Entry 8STA (electron microscopy, 7.30 A resolution (low resolution: residue-level contacts below are approximate; hydrogen-bond / salt-bridge calls are withheld)); this record covers chains A and D of the 4 polymer chains in the assembly.

Chain A (and D):
Name: Isobutyryl-CoA mutase fused
From: Cupriavidus metallidurans CH34
Notes: EC 5.4.99.2; chain D of this document is another copy of the same molecule, construct and numbering; everything in this record applies to it too
UniProtKB: Q1LRY0 (Q1LRY0_RALME); residues 1-1093 here = UniProt positions 1-1093
Sequence (1113 residues; numbered -19 to 1093; the number before each row is that of its first residue; numbers below 1 keep their minus sign (Met-19 is residue -19)):
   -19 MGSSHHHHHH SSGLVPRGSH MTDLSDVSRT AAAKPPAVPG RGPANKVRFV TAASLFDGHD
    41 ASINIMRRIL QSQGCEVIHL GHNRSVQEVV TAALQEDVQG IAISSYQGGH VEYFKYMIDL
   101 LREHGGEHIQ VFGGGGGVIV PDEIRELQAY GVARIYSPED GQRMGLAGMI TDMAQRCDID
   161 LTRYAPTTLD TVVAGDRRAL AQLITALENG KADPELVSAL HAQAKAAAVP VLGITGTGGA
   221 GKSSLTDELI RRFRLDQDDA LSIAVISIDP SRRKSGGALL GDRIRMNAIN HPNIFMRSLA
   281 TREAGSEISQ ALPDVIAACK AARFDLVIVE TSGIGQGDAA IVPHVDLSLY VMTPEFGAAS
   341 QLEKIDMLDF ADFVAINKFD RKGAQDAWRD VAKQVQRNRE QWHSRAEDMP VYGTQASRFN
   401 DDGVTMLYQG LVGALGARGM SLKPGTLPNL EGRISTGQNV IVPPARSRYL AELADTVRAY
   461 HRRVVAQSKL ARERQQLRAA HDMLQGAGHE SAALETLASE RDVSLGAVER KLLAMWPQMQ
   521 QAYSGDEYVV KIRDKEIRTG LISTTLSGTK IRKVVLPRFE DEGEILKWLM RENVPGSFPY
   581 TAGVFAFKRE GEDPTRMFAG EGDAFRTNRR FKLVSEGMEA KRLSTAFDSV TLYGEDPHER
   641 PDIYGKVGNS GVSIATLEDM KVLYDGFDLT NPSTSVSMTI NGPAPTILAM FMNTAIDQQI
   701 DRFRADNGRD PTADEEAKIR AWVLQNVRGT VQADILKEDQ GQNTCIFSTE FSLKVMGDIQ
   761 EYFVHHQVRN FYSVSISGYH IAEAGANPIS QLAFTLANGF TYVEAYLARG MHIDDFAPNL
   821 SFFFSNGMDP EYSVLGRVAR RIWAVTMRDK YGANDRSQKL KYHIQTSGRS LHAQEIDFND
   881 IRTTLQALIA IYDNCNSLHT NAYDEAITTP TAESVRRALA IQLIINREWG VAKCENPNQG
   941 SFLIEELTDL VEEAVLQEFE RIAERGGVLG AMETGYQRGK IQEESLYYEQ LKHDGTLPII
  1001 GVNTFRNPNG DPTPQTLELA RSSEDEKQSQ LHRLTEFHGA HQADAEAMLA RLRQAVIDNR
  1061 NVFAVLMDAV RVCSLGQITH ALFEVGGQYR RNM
Disordered / not traced: -19 to 21, 592, 905-906, 1011-1018
Sequence notes: initiating methionine (-19); expression tag (-18 to 0)
Curated features (UniProtKB/Swiss-Prot):
  - binding site (adenosylcob(III)alamin): His39
  - binding site (GTP): Gly219 to Ser224, Arg265, Asn357 to Asp360, Glu973, Asn1092
  - binding site (Mg(2+)): Ser223, Ile248, Asp249, Asp262, Glu310, Thr311
  - binding site (substrate): Phe587, Arg622, Arg728, Tyr772, Ser821, Arg856, Lys861
  - mutagenesis: Phe598 (F598A: Switches the substrate specificity and enhances the catalytic efficiency of the isovaleryl-CoA mutase over the native isobutyryl-CoA mutase activity about 4000-fold ...)
What the authors report for this chain:
  - mutagenesis - K344A: abolished catalytic activity on GTP

Interface between chain A and chain D:
Pairs across the interface - 63 pairs, chain A then chain D:
  Ile45(A) - Arg377(D)
  Arg48(A) - Arg377(D)
  Gln51(A) - Glu343(D)
  Gly218(A) - Gln341(D)
  Gly219(A) - Gln341(D)
  Ala220(A) - Gln341(D)
  Asp249(A) - Lys344(D)
  Pro250(A) - Gln316(D)
  Pro250(A) - Lys344(D)
  Arg252(A) - Leu342(D)
  Arg252(A) - Glu343(D)
  Arg252(A) - Ile345(D)
  Arg252(A) - Asp346(D)
  Arg252(A) - Asp349(D)
  Arg253(A) - Phe350(D)
  Lys254(A) - Asp349(D)
  Lys254(A) - Phe350(D)
  Glu287(A) - Gln316(D)
  Gly313(A) - Gln316(D)
  Gly315(A) - Ile314(D)
  Gln316(A) - Pro250(D)
  Gln316(A) - Gly313(D)
  Gln341(A) - Gly218(D)
  Glu343(A) - Arg48(D)
  Glu343(A) - Gln51(D)
  Glu343(A) - Arg252(D)
  Lys344(A) - Asp249(D)
  Lys344(A) - Pro250(D)
  Ile345(A) - Arg252(D)
  Asp346(A) - Arg252(D)
  Asp346(A) - Arg253(D)
  Asp346(A) - Lys254(D)
  Asp349(A) - Arg252(D)
  Asp349(A) - Lys254(D)
  Phe350(A) - Lys254(D)
  Lys362(A) - Glu964(D)
  Lys362(A) - Arg965(D)
  Lys362(A) - Gly966(D)
  Gln365(A) - Arg965(D)
  Asp366(A) - Arg961(D)
  Asp366(A) - Arg965(D)
  Arg369(A) - Gly979(D)
  Gln374(A) - Arg48(D)
  Arg377(A) - Ile45(D)
  Arg377(A) - Arg48(D)
  Arg377(A) - Ile49(D)
  Asn378(A) - Arg48(D)
  Pro444(A) - Arg448(D)
  Ala445(A) - Arg448(D)
  Arg446(A) - Arg448(D)
  Ser447(A) - Arg448(D)
  Arg448(A) - Pro444(D)
  Arg448(A) - Ala445(D)
  Arg448(A) - Ser447(D)
  Arg448(A) - Arg448(D)
  Ala963(A) - Lys362(D)
  Glu964(A) - Lys362(D)
  Glu964(A) - Pro444(D)
  Arg965(A) - Lys362(D)
  Arg965(A) - Gln365(D)
  Arg965(A) - Asp366(D)
  Gly966(A) - Lys362(D)
  Thr974(A) - Asp366(D)
Interface residues without a listed pair, chain A (46 interface residues in all): Ser312, Ile314, Leu342, Leu348, Gly363, Asp455, Arg961
Interface residues without a listed pair, chain D (40 interface residues in all): Ser251, Gly315, Arg446, Ala963, Thr974, Tyr976

In short:
The interface between chain A and chain D involves 46 residues on one side and 40 on the other. UniProt lists
adenosylcob(III)alamin-binding residue His39(A), 13 GTP-binding residues, 6 Mg2+-binding residues and 7
substrate-binding residues on chain A. The paper reports that K344A of chain A abolishes catalytic activity on
GTP.
Both chains are Isobutyryl-CoA mutase fused (Cupriavidus metallidurans CH34). Entry 8STA (Isobutyryl-CoA
mutase fused in the presence of GMPPCP) was determined by electron microscopy, deposited together with 8SSL.
